8BQ5 - chains L and M of the 67 polymer chains in the assembly; structure by electron microscopy, 2.73 A resolution.

Chain L:
Molecule: NADH-ubiquinone oxidoreductase chain 5
Source organism: Arabidopsis thaliana
Notes: EC 7.1.1.2
UniProtKB: B5TM94 (B5TM94_ARATH); numbering as in UniProt (aligned over 1-669)
Sequence (669 residues; numbered 1 to 669; the number before each row is that of its first residue):
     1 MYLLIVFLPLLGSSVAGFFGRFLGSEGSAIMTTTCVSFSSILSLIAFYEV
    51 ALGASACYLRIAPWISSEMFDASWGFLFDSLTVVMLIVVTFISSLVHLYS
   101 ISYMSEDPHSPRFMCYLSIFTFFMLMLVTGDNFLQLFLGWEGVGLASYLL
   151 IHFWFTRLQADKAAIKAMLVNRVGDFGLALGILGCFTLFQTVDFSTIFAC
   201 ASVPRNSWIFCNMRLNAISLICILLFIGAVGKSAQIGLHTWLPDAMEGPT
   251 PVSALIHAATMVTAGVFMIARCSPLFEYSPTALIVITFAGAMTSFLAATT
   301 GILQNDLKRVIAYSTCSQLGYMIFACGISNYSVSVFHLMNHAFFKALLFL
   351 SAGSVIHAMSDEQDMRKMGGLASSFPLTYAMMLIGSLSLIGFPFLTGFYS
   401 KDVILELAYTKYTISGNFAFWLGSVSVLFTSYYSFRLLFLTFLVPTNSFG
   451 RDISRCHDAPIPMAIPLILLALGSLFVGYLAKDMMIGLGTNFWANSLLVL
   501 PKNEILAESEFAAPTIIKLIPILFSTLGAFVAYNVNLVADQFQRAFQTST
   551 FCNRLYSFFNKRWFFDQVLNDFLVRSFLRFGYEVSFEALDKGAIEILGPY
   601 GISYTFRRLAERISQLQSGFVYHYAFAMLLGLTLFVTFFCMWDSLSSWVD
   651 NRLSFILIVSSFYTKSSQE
Unresolved in the structure: 666-669
Sequence notes: conflict F91 (Ser in B5TM94)

Chain M:
Molecule: NADH-ubiquinone oxidoreductase chain 4
Source organism: Arabidopsis thaliana
Notes: EC 7.1.1.2
UniProtKB: B5TM93 (B5TM93_ARATH); residues 1-495 here = UniProt positions 1-495
Sequence (495 residues; row label = number of the first residue in the row):
     1 MLEHFCECYFNLSGLILCPVLGSIILLFIPNSRIRLIRLIGLCASLITFL
    51 YSLVLWIQFDSSTAKFQFVESLRWLPYENINFYLGIDGISLFFVILTTFL
   101 IPICILVGWSGMRSYGKEYIIAFLICEFLMIAVFCMLDLLLFYVFFESVL
   151 IPMFIIIGVWGSRQRKIKAAYQFFLYTLLGSLFMLLAILLILFQTGTTDL
   201 QILLTTEFSERRQIFLWIAFFASFAVKVPMVPVHIWLPEAHVEAPTAGSV
   251 ILAGILLKFGTYGFLRFSIPMFPEATLCFTPFIYTLSAIAIIYTSLTTLR
   301 QIDLKKIIAYSSVAHMNLVTIGMFSLNIQGIGGSILLMLSHGLVSSALFL
   351 CVGVLYDRHKTRLVRYYGGLVSTMPNFSTIFFFFTLANMSLPGTSSFIGE
   401 FLILVGAFQRNSLVATLAALGMILGAAYSLWLYNRVVSGNLKPDFLHKFS
   451 DLNGREVFIFIPFLVGLVWMGVYPKVFLDCMHTSVSNLVQHGKFH
Unresolved in the structure: 1
Sequence notes: conflict L326 (Pro in B5TM93)

Chain L / chain M interface:
Pairs across the interface (94):
  P63(L) - Y473(M)
  P63(L) - K475(M)
  W64(L) - F397(M)  hydrophobic
  W64(L) - I398(M)
  W64(L) - G471(M)  hydrogen bond (side chain-backbone)
  W64(L) - V472(M)
  W64(L) - P474(M)
  I65(L) - I398(M)  hydrophobic
  I65(L) - L402(M)  hydrophobic
  S66(L) - L478(M)
  S66(L) - H482(M)
  S67(L) - I328(M)
  S67(L) - Q329(M)  hydrogen bond (backbone-side chain)
  S67(L) - H482(M)  hydrogen bond
  E68(L) - I328(M)
  E68(L) - Q329(M)
  F70(L) - F401(M)  hydrophobic
  F70(L) - L402(M)  hydrophobic
  F70(L) - V405(M)  hydrophobic
  W74(L) - V472(M)  hydrogen bond (side chain-backbone)
  L134(L) - F397(M)  hydrophobic
  L134(L) - F401(M)  hydrophobic
  F137(L) - P392(M)  hydrophobic
  F137(L) - F397(M)  hydrophobic
  L138(L) - P392(M)
  L138(L) - G393(M)
  E141(L) - P392(M)
  L145(L) - F382(M)  hydrophobic
  L145(L) - L386(M)  hydrophobic
  L145(L) - L391(M)  hydrophobic
  Y148(L) - F382(M)  hydrophobic
  Y148(L) - L430(M)
  Y148(L) - N434(M)  hydrogen bond
  H152(L) - N434(M)
  F155(L) - V371(M)  hydrophobic
  F155(L) - G439(M)  hydrogen bond (backbone-backbone)
  T156(L) - G439(M)
  T156(L) - N440(M)  hydrogen bond (backbone-side chain)
  D161(L) - N434(M)
  I165(L) - N434(M)
  M168(L) - L430(M)  hydrophobic
  L169(L) - I423(M)
  L169(L) - A427(M)  hydrophobic
  R172(L) - M389(M)  hydrogen bond (side chain-backbone)
  R172(L) - M422(M)  hydrogen bond (side chain-backbone)
  R172(L) - I423(M)
  R172(L) - A426(M)
  V173(L) - I423(M)  hydrophobic
  D175(L) - M422(M)
  F176(L) - T416(M)
  F176(L) - A419(M)
  F176(L) - L420(M)  hydrophobic
  F176(L) - M422(M)  hydrophobic
  F176(L) - I423(M)  hydrophobic
  L180(L) - T416(M)
  I182(L) - F401(M)  hydrophobic
  L183(L) - F401(M)  hydrophobic
  L183(L) - L404(M)
  L183(L) - V405(M)  hydrophobic
  L183(L) - F408(M)  hydrophobic
  G184(L) - F408(M)
  F186(L) - V405(M)  hydrophobic
  F186(L) - Q409(M)
  T187(L) - F408(M)
  T187(L) - Q409(M)
  Q190(L) - Q409(M)  hydrogen bond
  I209(L) - S412(M)  hydrogen bond (backbone-side chain)
  F210(L) - F408(M)  hydrophobic
  F210(L) - S412(M)
  F210(L) - T416(M)
  C211(L) - S412(M)
  F577(L) - L296(M)
  L578(L) - L299(M)  hydrophobic
  L578(L) - R300(M)  hydrogen bond (backbone-side chain)
  F580(L) - Y293(M)  hydrophobic
  F580(L) - L296(M)  hydrophobic
  G581(L) - L296(M)
  G581(L) - T297(M)
  G581(L) - R300(M)
  Y582(L) - R300(M)
  S585(L) - Y293(M)  hydrogen bond (side chain-backbone)
  S585(L) - T297(M)  hydrogen bond
  F586(L) - T297(M)
  F586(L) - Q301(M)
  F586(L) - Y310(M)
  L589(L) - Y293(M)  hydrophobic
  D590(L) - H234(M)  salt bridge
  D590(L) - Y310(M)  hydrogen bond
  K591(L) - E239(M)  salt bridge
  I594(L) - P232(M)
  I594(L) - I235(M)  hydrophobic
  E595(L) - I235(M)
  P599(L) - Y176(M)
  P599(L) - I235(M)  hydrophobic
Also at the interface, not in a pair above, chain L (55 interface residues in all): A62, M69, L149, A179, W208, N212, R579
Also at the interface, not in a pair above, chain M (54 interface residues in all): Q172, S390, L413, A415, Y433, S438

Overview:
Chain L and chain M form an interface of 55 and 54 residues respectively; the contacts include 15 hydrogen
bonds and 2 salt bridges. Polar contacts include D590(L)-H234(M), K591(L)-E239(M) and W64(L)-G471(M).
Chain L is NADH-ubiquinone oxidoreductase chain 5 and chain M is NADH-ubiquinone oxidoreductase chain 4, both
from Arabidopsis thaliana; the structure, Cryo-EM structure of the Arabidopsis thaliana I+III2 supercomplex
(Complete conformation 1 composition), was determined by electron microscopy, deposited together with 8BED,
8BEE, 8BEF, 8BEH, 8BEL, 8BEP, 8BPX and 8BQ6.
